6RFQ - chains C and G of the 41 polymer chains in the assembly; structure by electron microscopy, 3.30 A resolution.

[Chain C]
Molecule: Subunit NUCM of NADH:Ubiquinone Oxidoreductase (Complex I)
Source organism: Yarrowia lipolytica
Notes: EC 1.6.99.3
UniProtKB: Q9UUU1 (Q9UUU1_YARLL); residues 1-466 here = UniProt positions 1-466
Chain sequence (466 residues; row label = number of the first residue in the row):
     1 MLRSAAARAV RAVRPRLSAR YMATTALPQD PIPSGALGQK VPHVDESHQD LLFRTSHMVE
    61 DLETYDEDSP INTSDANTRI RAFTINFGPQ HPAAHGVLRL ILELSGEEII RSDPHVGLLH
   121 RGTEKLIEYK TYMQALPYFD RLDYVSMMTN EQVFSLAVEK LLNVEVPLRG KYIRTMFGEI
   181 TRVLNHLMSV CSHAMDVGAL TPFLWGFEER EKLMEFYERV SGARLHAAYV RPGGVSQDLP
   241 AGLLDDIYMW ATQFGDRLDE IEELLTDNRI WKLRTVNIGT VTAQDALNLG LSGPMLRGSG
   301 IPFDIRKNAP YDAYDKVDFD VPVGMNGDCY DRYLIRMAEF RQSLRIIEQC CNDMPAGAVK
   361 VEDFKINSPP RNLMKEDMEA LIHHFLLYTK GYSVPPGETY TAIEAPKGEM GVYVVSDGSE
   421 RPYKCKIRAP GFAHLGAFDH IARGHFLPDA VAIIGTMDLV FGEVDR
Disordered / not traced: 1-28, 88-95
Small-molecule neighbours:
  - 1,2-Distearoyl-sn-glycerophosphoethanolamine (3PE): Arg269, Ile270, Leu273
  - 4Fe-4S cluster (SF4): Arg121, Arg141, His226
  - Phosphatidylinositol (T7X): Ala36, Leu37, Gly38

[Chain G]
Molecule: Subunit NUGM of NADH:Ubiquinone Oxidoreductase (Complex I)
Source organism: Yarrowia lipolytica
Notes: EC 1.6.99.3
UniProtKB: Q9UUU0 (Q9UUU0_YARLL); residue numbers follow UniProt; this construct covers 1-281
Chain sequence (281 residues; numbered 1 to 281; the number before each row is that of its first residue):
     1 MLSRFARIGS MGIRPVAAAR ATFVTSARAA QAAPSWENIK DIRLDPKVHV DEVYEPIVNP
    61 ADRYLQHVSD LHQYAKYIMA ALPKYIQGFS VWKDELTLHV APSAVIPVTT FLRDNTSTQY
   121 KSIIDITAVD YPSRENRFEV VYNFLSVRHN SRIRLKTYAT EVTPVPSITC LYEGANWFER
   181 EAYDMYGVFF EGHPDLRRIM TDYGFEGHPL RKDFPLTGYT EVRWDEEKRR VVYEPLELTQ
   241 AFRNFSAGST AWEPVGPGRD DRPDSFKLPT PKPEEKEGDK K
Disordered / not traced: 1-62, 273-281

[Interface between chain C and chain G]
Contacting residue pairs (80):
  Pro114(C) with Trp177(G)
  His115(C) with Tyr203(G), hydrogen bond
  Val116(C) with Trp177(G), hydrophobic; Ile199(G), hydrophobic; Met200(G)
  Gly117(C) with Met200(G)
  His120(C) with Met185(G); Met200(G), hydrogen bond (side chain-backbone)
  Glu124(C) with Leu210(G)
  Lys125(C) with Pro215(G); Leu216(G)
  Leu126(C) with Leu216(G), hydrophobic
  Glu128(C) with Leu210(G); Lys212(G), salt bridge
  Tyr129(C) with Leu216(G), hydrophobic
  Lys160(C) with Trp92(G); Lys93(G), hydrogen bond (backbone-side chain); Asp94(G), salt bridge; Glu95(G), salt bridge
  Leu161(C) with Trp92(G), hydrophobic
  Leu287(C) with Lys121(G); Ser122(G); Val147(G), hydrophobic
  Asn288(C) with Lys121(G); Tyr172(G); Glu173(G), hydrogen bond (backbone-backbone); Gly174(G), hydrogen bond (backbone-backbone)
  Leu289(C) with Glu173(G); Gly174(G)
  Gly290(C) with Ile123(G)
  Phe303(C) with Leu145(G), hydrophobic; Asn150(G)
  Ile305(C) with Arg152(G)
  Asn308(C) with Asn150(G)
  Lys390(C) with Gly248(G); Ser249(G); Thr250(G)
  Ser393(C) with Pro254(G)
  Glu398(C) with Trp92(G); Glu95(G); Glu139(G); Lys156(G), salt bridge
  Thr399(C) with Glu95(G), hydrogen bond
  Tyr400(C) with Glu95(G), hydrogen bond (backbone-side chain); Ile124(G); Arg152(G); Arg154(G)
  Ala402(C) with Arg152(G)
  Glu409(C) with Leu145(G); Arg152(G), salt bridge
  Tyr413(C) with Arg154(G); Lys156(G)
  Val415(C) with Tyr131(G)
  Gly418(C) with Pro254(G)
  Glu420(C) with Thr250(G)
  Arg421(C) with Phe245(G), hydrogen bond (side chain-backbone); Ser246(G)
  Tyr423(C) with Asp130(G), hydrogen bond (side chain-backbone); Tyr131(G), hydrophobic; Pro132(G); Lys212(G)
  Lys424(C) with Thr127(G); Ala128(G); Val129(G); Tyr186(G)
  Lys426(C) with Asp125(G), salt bridge; Ile126(G); Thr127(G); Glu181(G)
  Arg428(C) with Ile124(G); Asp125(G)
  Phe432(C) with Trp177(G), hydrogen bond (backbone-side chain); Phe178(G), hydrophobic; Glu181(G); Met200(G), hydrophobic
  Ala433(C) with Phe178(G), hydrophobic
  Gly436(C) with Trp177(G)
  Val464(C) with Met200(G)
  Arg466(C) with Glu181(G), salt bridge; Met200(G)
Also at the interface, not in a pair above, chain C (50 interface residues in all): Arg99, Asp113, Leu296, Ile301, Pro395, Pro396, Ser419, Ile427, Leu435, Asp465
Also at the interface, not in a pair above, chain G (52 interface residues in all): Val141, Asn143, Leu171, Arg197, Pro209, Phe214, Phe242, Val255

[Overview]
50 residues of chain C face 52 of chain G across their interface, with 10 hydrogen bonds and 7 salt bridges.
Polar contacts include Glu128(C)-Lys212(G), Lys160(C)-Asp94(G) and Lys160(C)-Glu95(G). Bound to chain C:
1,2-Distearoyl-sn-glycerophosphoethanolamine, 4Fe-4S cluster and Phosphatidylinositol.
Here chain C is Subunit NUCM of NADH:Ubiquinone Oxidoreductase (Complex I) and chain G is Subunit NUGM of
NADH:Ubiquinone Oxidoreductase (Complex I), both from Yarrowia lipolytica. Entry 6RFQ (Cryo-EM structure of a
respiratory complex I assembly intermediate with NDUFAF2) was determined by electron microscopy together with
6RFR and 6RFS from the same study.
